Entry 3T71 (X-ray diffraction, 2.15 A resolution); this record covers chains A and B of the 3 polymer chains in the assembly.

[Chain A (and B)]
Protein: Laccase
Organism: Steccherinum ochraceum
Notes: chain B of this document is another copy of the same molecule, construct and numbering; everything in this record applies to it too
Amino-acid sequence (495 residues; each row starts with the number of its first residue):
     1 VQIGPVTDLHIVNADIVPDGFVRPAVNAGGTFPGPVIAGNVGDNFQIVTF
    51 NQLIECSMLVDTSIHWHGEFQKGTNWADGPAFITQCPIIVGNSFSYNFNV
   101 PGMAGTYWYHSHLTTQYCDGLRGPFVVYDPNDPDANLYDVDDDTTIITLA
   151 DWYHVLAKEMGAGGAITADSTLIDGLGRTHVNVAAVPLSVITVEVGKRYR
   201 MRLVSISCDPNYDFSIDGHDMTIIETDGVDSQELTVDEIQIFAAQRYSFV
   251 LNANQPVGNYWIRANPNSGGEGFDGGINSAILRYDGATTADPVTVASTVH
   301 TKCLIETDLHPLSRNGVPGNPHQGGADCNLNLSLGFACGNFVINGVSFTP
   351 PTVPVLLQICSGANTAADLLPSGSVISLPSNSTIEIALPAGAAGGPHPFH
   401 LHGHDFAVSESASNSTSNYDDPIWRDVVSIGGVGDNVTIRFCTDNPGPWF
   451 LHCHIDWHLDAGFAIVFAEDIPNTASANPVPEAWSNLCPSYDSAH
Disulfide bonds: Cys-86/Cys-488, Cys-118/Cys-208
Glycans and other covalent adducts: N-acetylglucosamine (NAG) linked to Asn-414, Asn-436
Ion coordination: Cu ion site 1: His-65, His-400; Cu ion site 2: His-67, His-110, His-454; Cu ion site 3: His-112, His-402, His-452; Cu ion site 4: His-397, Cys-453, His-458

[Interface between chain A and chain B]
Contacting residue pairs (31; chain A residue first):
  Asp-15(A) with Ala-14(B); Asn-27(B); Gly-30(B)
  Gly-20(A) with Leu-176(B)
  Phe-21(A) with Thr-31(B)
  Val-22(A) with Ile-16(B), hydrophobic; Gly-30(B); Thr-31(B); Phe-32(B)
  Arg-23(A) with Gly-30(B); Thr-31(B)
  Pro-24(A) with Gly-30(B)
  Ile-54(A) with Gln-52(B)
  Glu-55(A) with Val-12(B); Gln-52(B)
  Cys-56(A) with His-10(B), hydrogen bond; Gln-52(B), hydrogen bond
  Ser-57(A) with His-10(B)
  His-154(A) with Val-1(B)
  Val-155(A) with Val-1(B), hydrophobic
  Glu-159(A) with Ile-3(B); Thr-7(B)
  Val-181(A) with Thr-144(B)
  Asn-182(A) with Thr-144(B); Val-190(B); Ile-191(B); Thr-192(B), hydrogen bond
  Val-183(A) with Val-190(B)
  Ala-184(A) with Leu-188(B)
  Val-186(A) with Pro-187(B), hydrophobic
  Gly-275(A) with Thr-289(B)
Interface residues without a listed pair, chain A (21 interface residues in all): Leu-156, Ala-185
Interface residues without a listed pair, chain B (24 interface residues in all): Asn-13, Asp-15, Gly-29, Arg-283

[In short]
21 residues of chain A and 24 residues of chain B are in contact, with 3 hydrogen bonds. Polar contacts
include Cys-56(A)/His-10(B), Cys-56(A)/Gln-52(B) and Asn-182(A)/Thr-192(B). N-acetylglucosamine is covalently
linked to Asn-414(A) and Asn-436(A). The Cu ion site 1 is built by His-65(A) and His-400(A).
Chain A and chain B are both Laccase (Steccherinum ochraceum); the structure, Crystal Structure of
Steccherinum ochraceum Laccase obtained by multi-crystals composite data collection technique (90% dose), was
determined by X-ray diffraction together with 3T6V, 3T6W, 3T6X and 3T6Z from the same study.
